PDB entry 4K79 | X-ray diffraction, 2.20 A resolution | chains C and D of the 4 polymer chains in the assembly

# Chain C (and D)
Protein: Variable lymphocyte receptor
Organism: Petromyzon marinus
Notes: chain D of this document is another copy of the same molecule, construct and numbering; everything in this record applies to it too
UniProtKB: K0IE77 (K0IE77_PETMA); residues 2-220 here correspond to UniProt positions 1-219 (UniProt number = residue number - 1)
Sequence (220 residues; each row starts with the number of its first residue):
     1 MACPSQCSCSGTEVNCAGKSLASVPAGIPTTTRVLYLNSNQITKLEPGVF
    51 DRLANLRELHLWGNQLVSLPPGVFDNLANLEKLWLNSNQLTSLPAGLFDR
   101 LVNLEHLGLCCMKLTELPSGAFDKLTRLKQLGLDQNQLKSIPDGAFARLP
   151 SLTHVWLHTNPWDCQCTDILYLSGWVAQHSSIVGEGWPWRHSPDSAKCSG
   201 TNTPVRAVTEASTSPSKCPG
Not modelled in the structure: 1, 220
Cystine bridges: C3-C9, C7-C16, C110-C111, C164-C198, C166-C218
Sequence notes: initiating methionine (1)
What the authors report for this chain:
  - binding site for beta-D-galactopyranose: W84, N86, C110, G132, D134, W156, W187
  - binding site for 2-acetamido-2-deoxy-alpha-D-galactopyranose: W62, N86, S87, W187
  - specificity-determining residues: W62 (proposed by the authors, not directly observed)

# Chain C / chain D interface
Residue-residue contacts (29; chain C residue first):
  S8(C) with W189(D); R190(D); H191(D), hydrogen bond (side chain-backbone)
  S10(C) with T153(D), hydrogen bond (side chain-backbone); H154(D), hydrogen bond (backbone-side chain); I182(D); W189(D)
  G11(C) with T153(D)
  E13(C) with Q130(D), hydrogen bond; H154(D), salt bridge; P188(D)
  N15(C) with P188(D), hydrogen bond (side chain-backbone); W189(D), hydrogen bond (side chain-backbone); R190(D)
  Y36(C) with P188(D), hydrophobic
  Q130(C) with E13(D), hydrogen bond
  T153(C) with S10(D), hydrogen bond (backbone-side chain); G11(D)
  H154(C) with S10(D), hydrogen bond (side chain-backbone); E13(D)
  I182(C) with S10(D)
  P188(C) with E13(D); N15(D), hydrogen bond (backbone-side chain); Y36(D), hydrophobic
  W189(C) with S8(D); N15(D), hydrogen bond (backbone-side chain)
  R190(C) with S8(D); N15(D)
  H191(C) with S8(D), hydrogen bond (backbone-side chain)
Other interface residues (no listed pair), chain C (17 interface residues in all): C9, K19, S181
Other interface residues (no listed pair), chain D (16 interface residues in all): C9, S181

# Overview
17 residues of chain C and 16 residues of chain D are in contact, with 12 hydrogen bonds and 1 salt bridge.
Polar contacts include E13(C)-H154(D), S8(C)-H191(D) and S10(C)-T153(D). The paper reports a binding site for
beta-D-galactopyranose at W84(C), N86(C) and C110(C) among others; a binding site for
2-acetamido-2-deoxy-alpha-D-galactopyranose at W62(C), N86(C) and S87(C) among others.
Chain C and chain D are both Variable lymphocyte receptor (Petromyzon marinus); the structure, Recognition of
the Thomsen-Friedenreich Antigen by a Lamprey Variable Lymphocyte Receptor, was determined by X-ray
diffraction, deposited together with 4K5U.
